Entry 3IYV (electron microscopy, 7.90 A resolution (low resolution: residue-level contacts below are approximate; hydrogen-bond / salt-bridge calls are withheld)); this record covers chains A and J of the 18 polymer chains in the assembly.

[Chain A]
Name: Clathrin heavy chain
Organism: Bos taurus
Reference sequence: P49951 (CLH1_BOVIN); numbering as in UniProt (aligned over 1-1630)
Chain sequence (1630 residues; row label = number of the first residue in the row):
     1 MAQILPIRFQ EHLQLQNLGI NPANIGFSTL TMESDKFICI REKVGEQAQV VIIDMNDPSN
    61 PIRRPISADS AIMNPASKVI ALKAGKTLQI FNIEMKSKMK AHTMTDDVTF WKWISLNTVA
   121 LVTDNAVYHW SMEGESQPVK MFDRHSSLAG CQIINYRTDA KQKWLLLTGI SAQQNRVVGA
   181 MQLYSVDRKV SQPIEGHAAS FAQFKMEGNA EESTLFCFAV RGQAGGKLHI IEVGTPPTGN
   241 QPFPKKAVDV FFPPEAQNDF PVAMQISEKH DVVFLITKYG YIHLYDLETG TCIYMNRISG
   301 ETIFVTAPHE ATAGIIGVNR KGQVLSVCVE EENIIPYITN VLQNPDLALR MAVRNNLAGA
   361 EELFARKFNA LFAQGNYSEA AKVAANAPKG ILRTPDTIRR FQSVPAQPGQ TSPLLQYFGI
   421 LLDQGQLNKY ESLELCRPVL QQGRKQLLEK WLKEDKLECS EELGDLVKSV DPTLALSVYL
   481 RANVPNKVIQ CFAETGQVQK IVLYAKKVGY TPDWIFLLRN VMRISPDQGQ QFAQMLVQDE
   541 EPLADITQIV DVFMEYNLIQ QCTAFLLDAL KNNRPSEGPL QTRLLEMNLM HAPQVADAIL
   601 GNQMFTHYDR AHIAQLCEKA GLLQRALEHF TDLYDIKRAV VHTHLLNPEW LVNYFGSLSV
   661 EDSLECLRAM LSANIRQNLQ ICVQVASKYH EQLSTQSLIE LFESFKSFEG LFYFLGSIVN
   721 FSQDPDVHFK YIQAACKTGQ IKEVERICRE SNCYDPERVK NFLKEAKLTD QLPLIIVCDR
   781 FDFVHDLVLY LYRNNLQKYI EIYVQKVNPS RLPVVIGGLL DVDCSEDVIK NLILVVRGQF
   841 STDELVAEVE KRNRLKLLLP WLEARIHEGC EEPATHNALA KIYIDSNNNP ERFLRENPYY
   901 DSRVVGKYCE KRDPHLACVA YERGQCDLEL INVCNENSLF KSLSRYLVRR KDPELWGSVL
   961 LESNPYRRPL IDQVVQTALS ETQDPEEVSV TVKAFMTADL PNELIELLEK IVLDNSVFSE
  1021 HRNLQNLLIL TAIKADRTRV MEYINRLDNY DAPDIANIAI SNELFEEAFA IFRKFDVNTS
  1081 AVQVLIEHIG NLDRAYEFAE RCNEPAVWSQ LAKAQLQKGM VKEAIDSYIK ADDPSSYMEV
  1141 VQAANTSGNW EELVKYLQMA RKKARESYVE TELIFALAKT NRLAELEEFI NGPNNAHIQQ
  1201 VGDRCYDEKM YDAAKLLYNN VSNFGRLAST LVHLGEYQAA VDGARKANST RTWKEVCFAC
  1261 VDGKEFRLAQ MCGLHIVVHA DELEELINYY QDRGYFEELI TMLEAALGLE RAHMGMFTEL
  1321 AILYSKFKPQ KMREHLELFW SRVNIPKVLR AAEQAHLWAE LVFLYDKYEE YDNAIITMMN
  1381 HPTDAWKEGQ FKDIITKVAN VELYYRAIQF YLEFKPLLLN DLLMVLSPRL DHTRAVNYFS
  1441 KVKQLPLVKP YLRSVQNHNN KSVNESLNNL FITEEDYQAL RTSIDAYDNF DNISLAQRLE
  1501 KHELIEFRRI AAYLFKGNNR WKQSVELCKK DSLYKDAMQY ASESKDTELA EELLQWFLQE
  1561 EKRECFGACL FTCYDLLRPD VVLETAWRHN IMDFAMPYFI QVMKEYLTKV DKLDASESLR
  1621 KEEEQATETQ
Curated features (UniProtKB/Swiss-Prot):
  - region: A68 to D107 (WD40-like repeat 2), T302 to E330 (WD40-like repeat 7), E449 to D465 (Binding site for the uncoating ATPase, involved in lattice disassembly)
  - modified residue: A2 (N-acetylalanine), S67 (Phosphoserine), T105 (Phosphothreonine), Y184 (Phosphotyrosine), T394 (Phosphothreonine), Y634 (Phosphotyrosine), K737 (N6-succinyllysine), K856 (N6-acetyllysine), Y899 (Phosphotyrosine), S1167 (Phosphoserine), Y1206 (Phosphotyrosine), S1229 (Phosphoserine), K1441 (N6-acetyllysine), Y1477 (Phosphotyrosine), Y1487 (Phosphotyrosine), S1494 (Phosphoserine), K1501 (N6-acetyllysine)

[Chain J]
Name: Clathrin light chain A
Organism: Bos taurus
Reference sequence: P04973 (CLCA_BOVIN); residue numbers follow UniProt; this construct covers 95-164
Chain sequence (70 residues; numbered 95 to 164; the number before each row is that of its first residue):
    95 VDRLQSEPES IRKWREEQTE RLEALDANSR KQEAEWKEKA IKELDEWYAR QDEQLQKTKA
   155 NNRVADEAFY
Curated features (UniProtKB/Swiss-Prot):
  - modified residue: S100 (Phosphoserine)

[Interface between chain A and chain J]
Chains A and J do not touch in the deposited assembly.

[In short]
Chain A and chain J make no direct contact in this assembly.
Here chain A is Clathrin heavy chain and chain J is Clathrin light chain A, both from Bos taurus. Entry 3IYV
(Clathrin D6 coat as full-length Triskelions) was determined by electron microscopy together with 1XI4 from
the same study.
